PDB entry 3MJE | X-ray diffraction, 1.36 A resolution | chain A

# Chain A
Name: AmphB
From: Streptomyces nodosus
Notes: EC 1.1.1.100; fragment: ketoreductase domain
UniProt: Q93NW7 (Q93NW7_9ACTO); residues 1-475 here correspond to UniProt positions 2529-3003 (UniProt number = residue number + 2528)
Amino-acid sequence (496 residues; row label = number of the first residue in the row; numbers below 1 keep their minus sign (Met-20 is residue -20)):
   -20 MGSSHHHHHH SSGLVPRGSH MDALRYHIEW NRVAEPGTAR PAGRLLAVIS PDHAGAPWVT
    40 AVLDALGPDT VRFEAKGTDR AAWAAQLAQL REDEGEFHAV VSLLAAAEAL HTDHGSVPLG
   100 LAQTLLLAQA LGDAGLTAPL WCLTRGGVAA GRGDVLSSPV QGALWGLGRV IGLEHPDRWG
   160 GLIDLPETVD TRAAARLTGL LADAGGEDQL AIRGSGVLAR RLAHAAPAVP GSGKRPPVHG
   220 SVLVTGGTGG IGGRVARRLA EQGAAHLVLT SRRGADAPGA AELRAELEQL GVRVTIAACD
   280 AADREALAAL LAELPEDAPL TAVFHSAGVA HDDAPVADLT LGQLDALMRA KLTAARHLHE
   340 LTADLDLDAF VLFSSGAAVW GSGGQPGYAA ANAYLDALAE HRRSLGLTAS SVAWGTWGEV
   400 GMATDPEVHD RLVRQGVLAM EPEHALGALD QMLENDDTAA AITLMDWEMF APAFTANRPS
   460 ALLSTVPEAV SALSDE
Disordered / not traced: -20 to -3, 402-407, 474-475
Differences from the reference sequence: expression tag (-20 to 0)
Residues lining bound ligands: NADPH (NDP; NADPH dihydro-nicotinamide-adenine-dinucleotide phosphate): Gly225, Thr227, Gly228, Gly229, Ile230, Gly231, Ser250, Arg251, Arg252, Cys278, Asp279, Ala280, Ser305, Ala306, Gly307, Val308, Ala329, Lys330, Phe352, Ser353, Ser354, Tyr367, Asn371, Trp393, Gly394, Thr395, Trp396, Gly400, Met401

# Overview
Ligands of chain A: NADPH.
Chain A is AmphB (Streptomyces nodosus); the structure, Structure of A-type Ketoreductases from Modular
Polyketide Synthase, was determined by X-ray diffraction together with 3MJC, 3MJS, 3MJT and 3MJV from the same
study.
